PDB entry 2IXC | X-ray diffraction, 1.79 A resolution | chains A and B

== Chain A (and B) ==
Protein: Dtdp-4-dehydrorhamnose 3,5-epimerase rmlc
From: Mycobacterium tuberculosis
Notes: EC 5.1.3.13; chain B of this document is another copy of the same molecule, construct and numbering; everything in this record applies to it too
Reference sequence: O06330 (O06330_MYCTU); residue numbers follow UniProt; this construct covers 1-202
Sequence (202 residues; row label = number of the first residue in the row):
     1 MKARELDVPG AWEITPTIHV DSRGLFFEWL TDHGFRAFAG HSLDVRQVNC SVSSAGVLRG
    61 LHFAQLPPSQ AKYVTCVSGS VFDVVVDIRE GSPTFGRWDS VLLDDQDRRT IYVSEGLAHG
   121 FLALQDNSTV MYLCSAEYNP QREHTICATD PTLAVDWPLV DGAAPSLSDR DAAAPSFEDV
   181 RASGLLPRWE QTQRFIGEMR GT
Not modelled in the structure: 199-202
Ligand contacts:
  - 2'-deoxy-thymidine-beta-L-rhamnose (TRH), molecule 1: H19, F26, E28
  - 2'-deoxy-thymidine-beta-L-rhamnose (TRH), molecule 2: Q47, N49, R59, G60, H62, Q70, K72, H119, G120, F121, Y132, Y138, E143, S168, R170, D171

== Chain A / chain B interface ==
Pairs across the interface (68):
  R23(A) - V52(B)
  R23(A) - S53(B)
  R23(A) - S54(B)  hydrogen bond (backbone-backbone)
  R23(A) - V57(B)
  R23(A) - R59(B)
  R23(A) - S166(B)
  R23(A) - L167(B)
  R23(A) - S168(B)
  G24(A) - V52(B)
  L25(A) - S51(B)
  L25(A) - V52(B)  hydrogen bond (backbone-backbone)
  L25(A) - R59(B)
  F26(A) - N49(B)
  F26(A) - C50(B)
  F27(A) - N49(B)
  F27(A) - C50(B)  hydrogen bond (backbone-backbone)
  E28(A) - Q47(B)  hydrogen bond
  E28(A) - V48(B)
  E28(A) - N49(B)
  E28(A) - Y138(B)
  W29(A) - V48(B)  hydrogen bond (backbone-backbone)
  W29(A) - M131(B)  hydrophobic
  L30(A) - Q47(B)
  L30(A) - V48(B)  hydrogen bond (backbone-backbone)
  T31(A) - R46(B)
  T31(A) - Q47(B)
  T31(A) - E137(B)
  D32(A) - R46(B)  salt bridge
  D32(A) - E137(B)  hydrogen bond (backbone-side chain)
  H33(A) - E137(B)  salt bridge
  V45(A) - V45(B)  hydrophobic
  R46(A) - T31(B)
  R46(A) - D32(B)  salt bridge
  Q47(A) - E28(B)
  Q47(A) - L30(B)
  Q47(A) - T31(B)
  V48(A) - E28(B)
  V48(A) - W29(B)  hydrogen bond (backbone-backbone)
  V48(A) - L30(B)  hydrogen bond (backbone-backbone)
  V48(A) - L133(B)  hydrophobic
  N49(A) - F26(B)
  N49(A) - F27(B)
  N49(A) - E28(B)
  C50(A) - F26(B)
  C50(A) - F27(B)  hydrogen bond (backbone-backbone)
  S51(A) - L25(B)
  S51(A) - F26(B)
  V52(A) - R23(B)
  V52(A) - G24(B)
  V52(A) - L25(B)  hydrogen bond (backbone-backbone)
  V52(A) - R108(B)
  S53(A) - R23(B)
  S54(A) - R23(B)  hydrogen bond (backbone-backbone)
  V57(A) - R23(B)
  R59(A) - R23(B)
  R59(A) - L25(B)
  V77(A) - V77(B)  hydrophobic
  V77(A) - M131(B)  hydrophobic
  R108(A) - V52(B)
  M131(A) - W29(B)  hydrophobic
  M131(A) - V77(B)  hydrophobic
  M131(A) - M131(B)  hydrophobic
  Y132(A) - F26(B)
  E137(A) - T31(B)
  E137(A) - D32(B)  hydrogen bond (side chain-backbone)
  E137(A) - H33(B)  salt bridge
  Y138(A) - E28(B)
  S168(A) - R23(B)
Also at the interface, not in a pair above, chain A (36 interface residues in all): S22, T129, L133, S166, L167, D171
Also at the interface, not in a pair above, chain B (37 interface residues in all): L43, T75, T129, Y132, D169

== Summary ==
Chain A and chain B form an interface of 36 and 37 residues respectively, with 13 hydrogen bonds and 4 salt
bridges. Polar pairs include D32(A)-R46(B), H33(A)-E137(B) and E28(A)-Q47(B). Chain A binds
2'-deoxy-thymidine-beta-L-rhamnose.
Both chains are Dtdp-4-dehydrorhamnose 3,5-epimerase rmlc (Mycobacterium tuberculosis). Entry 2IXC (RmlC M.
tuberculosis with dTDP-rhamnose) was determined by X-ray diffraction (same publication as 2IXH, 2IXL, 2IXK,
2IXI and 2IXJ).
